7WU9 - chains A and S of the 5 polymer chains in the assembly; structure by electron microscopy, 3.38 A resolution.

Chain A:
Name: Guanine nucleotide-binding protein G(i) subunit alpha-1
Organism: Homo sapiens
Reference sequence: P63096 (GNAI1_HUMAN); residue numbers follow UniProt; this construct covers 2-354
Amino-acid sequence (355 residues; row label = number of the first residue in the row; numbering starts at 0):
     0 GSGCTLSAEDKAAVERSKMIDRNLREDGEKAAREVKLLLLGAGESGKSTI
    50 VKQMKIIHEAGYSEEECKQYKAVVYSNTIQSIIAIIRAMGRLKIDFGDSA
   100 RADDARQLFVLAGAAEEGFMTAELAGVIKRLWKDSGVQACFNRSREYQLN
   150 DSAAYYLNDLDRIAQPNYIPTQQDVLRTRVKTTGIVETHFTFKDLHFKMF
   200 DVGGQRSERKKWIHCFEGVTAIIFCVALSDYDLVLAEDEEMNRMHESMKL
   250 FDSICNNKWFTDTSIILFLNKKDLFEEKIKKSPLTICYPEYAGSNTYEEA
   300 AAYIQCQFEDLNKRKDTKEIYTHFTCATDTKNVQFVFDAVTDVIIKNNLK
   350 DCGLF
Disordered / not traced: 0-3, 41-181, 202-206, 226-248, 270-316
Differences from the reference sequence: expression tag (0-1)
Curated features (UniProtKB/Swiss-Prot):
  - region: Lys35 to Thr48 (G1 motif), Asp173 to Thr181 (G2 motif), Phe196 to Arg205 (G3 motif), Ile265 to Asp272 (G4 motif), Thr324 to Thr329 (G5 motif)
  - binding site (GTP): Glu43 to Thr48, Ser151, Leu175 to Thr181, Asp200 to Gln204, Asn269 to Asp272, Ala326
  - binding site (Mg(2+)): Ser47, Thr181
  - modified residue: Arg178 (ADP-ribosylarginine), Gln204 (Deamidated glutamine), Cys351 (ADP-ribosylcysteine)
  - lipidation: Gly2 (N-myristoyl glycine), Cys3 (S-palmitoyl cysteine)
  - natural variant: Gly40 (G40C: In NEDHISB; G40R: In NEDHISB), Gly45 (G45D: In NEDHISB), Thr48 (T48I: In NEDHISB; T48K: In NEDHISB), Gln52 (Q52P: In NEDHISB), Ser75 (deletion: In NEDHISB; uncertain significance), Gln172 (deletion: In NEDHISB), Asp173 (D173V: In NEDHISB), Glu186 to Phe189 (deletion: In NEDHISB; uncertain significance), Cys224 (C224Y: In NEDHISB), Lys270 (K270N: In NEDHISB; K270R: In NEDHISB), Asp272 (D272G: In NEDHISB), Ala326 (A326P: In NEDHISB), 1 further natural variant entry in UniProt
  - mutagenesis: Gly42 (G42R: Abolishes switch to an activated conformation and dissociation from beta and gamma subunits upon GTP binding. Abolishes interaction with RGS family members), Glu116 (E116L: Enhances interaction (inactive GDP-bound) with RGS14), Gln147 (Q147L: Enhances interaction (inactive GDP-bound) with RGS14), Glu245 (E245L: Enhances interaction (inactive GDP-bound) with RGS14)

Chain S:
Name: scFv16
Organism: Mus musculus
Notes: antibody fragment or engineered binder
Amino-acid sequence (255 residues; numbered 1 to 255; the number before each row is that of its first residue):
     1 DVQLVESGGGLVQPGGSRKLSCSASGFAFSSFGMHWVRQAPEKGLEWVAY
    51 ISSGSGTIYYADTVKGRFTISRDDPKNTLFLQMTSLRSEDTAMYYCVRSI
   101 YYYGSSPFDFWGQGTTLTVSSGGGGSGGGGSGGGGSDIVMTQATSSVPVT
   151 PGESVSISCRSSKSLLHSNGNTYLYWFLQRPGQSPQLLIYRMSNLASGVP
   201 DRFSGSGSGTAFTLTISRLEAEDVGVYYCMQHLEYPLTFGAGTKLELKGE
   251 NLYFQ
Disordered / not traced: 1, 122-135, 248-255

Chain A / chain S interface:
Contacting residue pairs - 18 pairs, chain A then chain S:
  Leu5(A) with His167(S), hydrogen bond (backbone-side chain)
  Ala7(A) with Leu233(S)
  Glu8(A) with Tyr101(S); Tyr173(S); Tyr175(S), hydrogen bond; Arg191(S), salt bridge; His232(S)
  Asp9(A) with Asn169(S)
  Ala11(A) with Tyr101(S), hydrophobic
  Ala12(A) with Tyr101(S)
  Glu14(A) with Ser52(S); Gly56(S); Thr57(S)
  Arg15(A) with Ser31(S); Ile100(S); Tyr101(S); Tyr102(S)
  Met18(A) with Ser53(S)
Also at the interface, not in a pair above, chain A (12 interface residues in all): Thr4, Ser6, Lys10
Also at the interface, not in a pair above, chain S (18 interface residues in all): Gly54, Tyr59, Pro107

Summary:
Chain A and chain S form an interface of 12 and 18 residues respectively; the contacts include 2 hydrogen
bonds and 1 salt bridge. Among the polar pairs are Glu8(A)-Arg191(S), Leu5(A)-His167(S) and Glu8(A)-Tyr175(S).
Here chain A is Guanine nucleotide-binding protein G(i) subunit alpha-1 (Homo sapiens) and chain S is scFv16
(Mus musculus). Entry 7WU9 (Cryo-EM structure of the human EP3-Gi signaling complex) was determined by
electron microscopy.
